6GST - chains A and B; structure by X-ray diffraction, 2.20 A resolution.

Chain A (and B):
Molecule: Mu class glutathione S-transferase of isoenzyme 3-3
Organism: Rattus rattus
Notes: EC 2.5.1.18; chain B of this document is another copy of the same molecule, construct and numbering; everything in this record applies to it too
UniProtKB: P04905 (GSTM1_RAT); residues 1-217 here = UniProt positions 1-217
Chain sequence (217 residues; row label = number of the first residue in the row):
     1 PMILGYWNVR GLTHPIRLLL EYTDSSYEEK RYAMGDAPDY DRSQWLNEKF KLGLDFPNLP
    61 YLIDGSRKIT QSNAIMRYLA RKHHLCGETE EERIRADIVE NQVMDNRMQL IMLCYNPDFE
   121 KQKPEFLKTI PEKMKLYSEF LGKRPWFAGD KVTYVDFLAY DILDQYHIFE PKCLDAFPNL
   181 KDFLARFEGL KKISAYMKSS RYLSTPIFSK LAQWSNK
Small-molecule neighbours: glutathione (GSH): Tyr-6, Trp-7, Leu-12, Arg-42, Trp-45, Lys-49, Asn-58, Leu-59, Pro-60, Gln-71, Ser-72, Met-104

How chain A and chain B interact:
Contacting residue pairs - 51 pairs, chain A then chain B:
  Asp-55(A) with Leu-136(B); Phe-140(B)
  Phe-56(A) with Ile-98(B), hydrophobic; Gln-102(B); Leu-136(B); Phe-140(B), hydrophobic
  Pro-57(A) with Leu-136(B)
  Asn-58(A) with Asp-105(B)
  Arg-67(A) with Glu-90(B); Ile-94(B)
  Ile-69(A) with Ile-94(B), hydrophobic
  Thr-70(A) with Ile-98(B)
  Gln-71(A) with Ile-98(B); Asn-101(B); Gln-102(B), hydrogen bond; Asp-105(B), hydrogen bond
  Asn-73(A) with Asn-101(B), hydrogen bond
  Ala-74(A) with Asp-97(B); Ile-98(B); Asn-101(B)
  Arg-77(A) with Arg-77(B); Asp-97(B)
  Tyr-78(A) with Glu-90(B); Ile-94(B), hydrophobic
  Arg-81(A) with Glu-90(B), salt bridge; Arg-93(B); Ile-94(B); Asp-97(B), salt bridge
  Glu-90(A) with Arg-67(B); Tyr-78(B); Arg-81(B), salt bridge
  Arg-93(A) with Arg-81(B)
  Ile-94(A) with Arg-67(B); Tyr-78(B), hydrophobic; Arg-81(B)
  Asp-97(A) with Ala-74(B); Arg-77(B); Arg-81(B), salt bridge
  Ile-98(A) with Phe-56(B), hydrophobic; Thr-70(B); Gln-71(B); Ala-74(B)
  Asn-101(A) with Gln-71(B); Asn-73(B), hydrogen bond
  Gln-102(A) with Phe-56(B); Gln-71(B), hydrogen bond
  Asp-105(A) with Gln-71(B), hydrogen bond
  Leu-136(A) with Asp-55(B); Phe-56(B), hydrophobic
  Phe-140(A) with Asp-55(B); Phe-56(B), hydrophobic
Interface residues without a listed pair, chain A (28 interface residues in all): Lys-68, Glu-91, Met-112, Glu-132, Tyr-137
Interface residues without a listed pair, chain B (26 interface residues in all): Phe-50, Pro-57, Asn-58, Ile-69, Met-112, Tyr-137

Overview:
28 residues of chain A and 26 residues of chain B are in contact; the contacts include 6 hydrogen bonds and 4
salt bridges. Polar contacts include Arg-81(A)/Glu-90(B), Arg-81(A)/Asp-97(B) and Gln-71(A)/Gln-102(B). Chain
A binds glutathione.
Both chains are Mu class glutathione S-transferase of isoenzyme 3-3 (Rattus rattus). Entry 6GST (First-sphere
and second-sphere electrostatic effects in the active site of a class mu glutathione transferase) was
determined by X-ray diffraction, deposited together with 6GSU, 6GSV, 6GSW, 6GSX and 6GSY.
